Entry 6JOQ (X-ray diffraction, 2.40 A resolution); this record covers chain A.

== Chain A ==
Molecule: Primase
From: Nitratiruptor phage NrS-1
UniProtKB: M5AAG8 (M5AAG8_9CAUD); residue numbers follow UniProt; this construct covers 1-300
Amino-acid sequence (320 residues; numbered -19 to 300; the number before each row is that of its first residue; numbers below 1 keep their minus sign (Met-19 is residue -19)):
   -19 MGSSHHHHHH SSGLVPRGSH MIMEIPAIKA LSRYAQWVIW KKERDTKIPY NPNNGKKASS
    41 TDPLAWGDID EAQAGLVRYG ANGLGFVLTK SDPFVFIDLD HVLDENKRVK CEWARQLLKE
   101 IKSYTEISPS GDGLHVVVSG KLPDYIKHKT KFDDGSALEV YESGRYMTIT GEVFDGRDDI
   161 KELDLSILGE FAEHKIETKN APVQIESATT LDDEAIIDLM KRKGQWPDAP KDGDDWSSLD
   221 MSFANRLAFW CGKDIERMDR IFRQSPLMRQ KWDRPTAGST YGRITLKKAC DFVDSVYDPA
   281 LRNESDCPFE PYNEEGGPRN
Disordered / not traced: -19 to 0, 177-190, 295-300
Differences from the reference sequence: expression tag (-19 to 0)
Bound ions: Mg2+ site 1: Thr69, Asp72, Phe74, Glu142; Mg2+ site 2: Asp78, Asp80 (together with 2'-deoxyguanosine-5'-triphosphate)
Ligand contacts: 2'-deoxyguanosine-5'-triphosphate (DGT): Thr26, Lys27, Ile28, Phe76, Asp78, Asp80, Ser108, Pro109, Ser110, Asp112, His115, Glu139, Arg145, Tyr146, Met147, Thr148
Curated features (UniProtKB/Swiss-Prot):
  - active site: Asp78 (For polymerase activity), Asp80 (For polymerase activity), His115 (For polymerase activity), Glu139 (For polymerase and primase activities)
  - binding site (Mg(2+)): Asp78, Asp80, Ser108, His115
  - site: Arg145 (Involved in primer extension), Tyr146 (Involved in sugar discrimination to select deoxynucleotides)
  - mutagenesis: Asp78 (D78A: Complete loss of DNA synthesis activity), Asp80 (D80A: Complete loss of DNA synthesis activity), Ser108 (S108A/H/Y: Dramatically reduces both primer extension and primase activities), His115 (H115A: Complete loss of DNA synthesis activity), Glu139 (E139A: Marked decrease in the polymerase activity and complete loss of primase activity), Arg249 (R249D: Much weaker primase activity. No effect on extension activity), Lys251 (K251D: Much weaker primase activity. No effect on extension activity), Tyr261 (Y261A: Complete loss of primase activity. No effect on DNA polymerase activity; Y261A: Much weaker primase activity. No effect on extension activity)

== Overview ==
Bound to chain A: 2'-deoxyguanosine-5'-triphosphate. Thr69, Asp72, Phe74 and Glu142 coordinate Mg2+ site 1.
The Mg2+ site 2 is built by Asp78 and Asp80. From UniProt: 4 active-site residues, 4 Mg2+-binding residues and
8 mutagenesis sites.
Chain A is Primase (Nitratiruptor phage NrS-1); the structure, Crystal structures of phage NrS-1
N300-dNTPs-Mg2+ complex provide molecular mechanisms for substrate specificity, was determined by X-ray
diffraction (same publication as 6JON and 6JOP).
